5BSH - chains A and B of the 10 polymer chains in the assembly; structure by X-ray diffraction, 2.10 A resolution.

== Chain A (and B) ==
Name: Pyrroline-5-carboxylate reductase
Organism: Medicago truncatula
Notes: EC 1.5.1.2; chain B of this document is another copy of the same molecule, construct and numbering; everything in this record applies to it too
Reference sequence: G7KRM5 (G7KRM5_MEDTR); residues 1-274 here = UniProt positions 1-274
Amino-acid sequence (277 residues; row label = number of the first residue in the row; numbers below 1 keep their minus sign (Ser-2 is residue -2)):
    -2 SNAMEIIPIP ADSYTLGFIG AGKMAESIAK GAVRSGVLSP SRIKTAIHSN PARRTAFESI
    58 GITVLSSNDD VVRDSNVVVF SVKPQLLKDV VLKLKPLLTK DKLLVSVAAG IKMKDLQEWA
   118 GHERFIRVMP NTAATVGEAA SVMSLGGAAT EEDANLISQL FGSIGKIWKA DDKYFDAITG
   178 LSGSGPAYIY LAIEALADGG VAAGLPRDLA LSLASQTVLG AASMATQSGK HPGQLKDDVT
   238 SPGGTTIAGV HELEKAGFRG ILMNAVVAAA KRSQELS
Unresolved in the structure: -2 to 2
Sequence notes: expression tag (-2 to 0)
Ligand contacts:
  - proline (PRO), molecule 1: Ala106, Met126, Thr176, Gly180, Ser181
  - proline (PRO), molecule 2: Val236, Thr237, Ser238, Gly241, Thr242, Thr243
From the paper describing this entry:
  - binding site for proline: Ser238 to Thr242, Thr243, Ile244
  - conformationally variable residues (side-chain flip): His45
  - specificity-determining residues: His45 (by similarity / conservation)

== How chain A and chain B interact ==
Pairs across the interface (192):
  Asn128(A) with Thr214(B)
  Thr129(A) with Met221(B); Val236(B)
  Ala130(A) with Gly217(B); Met221(B), hydrophobic
  Thr132(A) with Met221(B)
  Val133(A) with Ser220(B); Met221(B), hydrophobic; Gln224(B)
  Glu135(A) with Gln213(B), hydrogen bond; Gly217(B); Ser220(B)
  Ala136(A) with Gln213(B)
  Ala137(A) with Gln213(B); Thr214(B)
  Val139(A) with Leu210(B), hydrophobic
  Lys163(A) with Gln213(B)
  Trp165(A) with Leu206(B), hydrophobic; Ser209(B); Leu210(B), hydrophobic; Gln213(B)
  Ala167(A) with Leu206(B), hydrophobic
  Tyr171(A) with Gly201(B); Leu202(B), hydrophobic; Pro203(B)
  Ala174(A) with Ala200(B); Leu202(B), hydrophobic
  Ile175(A) with Leu202(B), hydrophobic
  Thr176(A) with Thr242(B)
  Leu178(A) with Leu193(B); Leu202(B), hydrophobic; Ala207(B); Leu210(B), hydrophobic; Thr214(B)
  Ser179(A) with Leu210(B); Thr214(B)
  Ser181(A) with Thr242(B), hydrogen bond; Thr243(B), hydrogen bond
  Gly182(A) with Thr214(B)
  Pro183(A) with Thr214(B); Ala218(B), hydrophobic
  Ala184(A) with Val236(B), hydrophobic; Thr243(B); Val247(B), hydrophobic
  Tyr185(A) with Leu193(B), hydrophobic; Gly246(B); Val247(B); Leu250(B), hydrophobic; Phe255(B)
  Ile186(A) with Val215(B), hydrophobic; Ala218(B), hydrophobic
  Tyr187(A) with Ala218(B); Met221(B); Pro229(B); Leu232(B); Lys233(B)
  Leu188(A) with Lys233(B); Glu251(B); Arg256(B)
  Ala189(A) with Phe255(B); Leu259(B), hydrophobic
  Ile190(A) with Ala222(B), hydrophobic
  Glu191(A) with His228(B); Pro229(B); Arg256(B), salt bridge
  Ala192(A) with Arg256(B); Leu259(B), hydrophobic; Met260(B)
  Leu193(A) with Leu178(B), hydrophobic; Tyr185(B), hydrophobic; Val263(B), hydrophobic
  Asp195(A) with Met260(B)
  Gly196(A) with Met260(B); Val263(B)
  Gly197(A) with Val263(B)
  Ala199(A) with Val264(B), hydrophobic
  Ala200(A) with Ala174(B); Ala267(B), hydrophobic
  Gly201(A) with Tyr171(B)
  Leu202(A) with Tyr171(B), hydrophobic; Ala174(B), hydrophobic; Ile175(B), hydrophobic; Leu178(B), hydrophobic
  Pro203(A) with Tyr171(B)
  Leu206(A) with Trp165(B), hydrophobic; Ala167(B), hydrophobic
  Ala207(A) with Leu178(B)
  Leu208(A) with Pro229(B), hydrophobic
  Ser209(A) with Trp165(B)
  Leu210(A) with Val139(B), hydrophobic; Trp165(B), hydrophobic; Leu178(B), hydrophobic
  Ser212(A) with Ala219(B); Ala222(B); Thr223(B)
  Gln213(A) with Glu135(B), hydrogen bond; Ala136(B); Ala137(B); Lys163(B); Trp165(B)
  Thr214(A) with Ala137(B); Leu178(B); Ser179(B); Gly182(B); Pro183(B)
  Val215(A) with Ile186(B), hydrophobic; Val215(B), hydrophobic; Ala219(B), hydrophobic
  Leu216(A) with Leu216(B), hydrophobic; Ala219(B); Ser220(B); Thr223(B)
  Gly217(A) with Ala130(B); Glu135(B)
  Ala218(A) with Pro183(B), hydrophobic; Ile186(B), hydrophobic; Tyr187(B)
  Ala219(A) with Ser212(B); Val215(B), hydrophobic; Leu216(B)
  Ser220(A) with Val133(B); Glu135(B); Leu216(B)
  Met221(A) with Thr129(B); Ala130(B), hydrophobic; Thr132(B); Val133(B), hydrophobic; Tyr187(B)
  Ala222(A) with Ile190(B), hydrophobic; Ser212(B)
  Thr223(A) with Ser212(B); Leu216(B)
  Gln224(A) with Val133(B)
  His228(A) with Glu191(B), salt bridge
  Pro229(A) with Tyr187(B); Glu191(B); Leu208(B), hydrophobic
  Leu232(A) with Tyr187(B)
  Lys233(A) with Tyr187(B); Leu188(B)
  Val236(A) with Thr129(B); Ala184(B), hydrophobic
  Gly240(A) with Arg269(B), hydrogen bond (backbone-side chain); Leu273(B)
  Gly241(A) with Arg269(B), hydrogen bond (backbone-side chain)
  Thr242(A) with Thr176(B); Ser181(B), hydrogen bond; Ala266(B); Arg269(B); Ser270(B)
  Thr243(A) with Ser181(B), hydrogen bond; Ala184(B)
  Ala245(A) with Arg269(B)
  Gly246(A) with Tyr185(B); Ala262(B)
  Val247(A) with Ala184(B), hydrophobic; Tyr185(B)
  Glu249(A) with Ala265(B)
  Leu250(A) with Tyr185(B), hydrophobic; Ile258(B), hydrophobic; Ala262(B), hydrophobic
  Glu251(A) with Leu188(B)
  Ala253(A) with Ile258(B), hydrophobic
  Phe255(A) with Tyr185(B); Ala189(B); Phe255(B), hydrophobic; Leu259(B), hydrophobic
  Arg256(A) with Leu188(B); Glu191(B), salt bridge; Ala192(B)
  Ile258(A) with Leu250(B), hydrophobic; Ala253(B), hydrophobic; Ile258(B), hydrophobic
  Leu259(A) with Ala189(B), hydrophobic; Ala192(B), hydrophobic; Phe255(B), hydrophobic
  Met260(A) with Ala192(B); Asp195(B); Gly196(B)
  Ala262(A) with Gly246(B); Leu250(B), hydrophobic
  Val263(A) with Leu193(B), hydrophobic; Gly196(B); Gly197(B)
  Ala265(A) with Glu249(B)
  Ala266(A) with Thr242(B)
  Arg269(A) with Gly240(B), hydrogen bond (side chain-backbone); Gly241(B), hydrogen bond (side chain-backbone); Thr242(B); Ala245(B)
  Ser270(A) with Thr242(B)
  Leu273(A) with Gly240(B)
Also at the interface, not in a pair above, chain A (91 interface residues in all): Gly180, Ala211, Gly230, Asn261, Val264, Ala267
Also at the interface, not in a pair above, chain B (91 interface residues in all): Asn128, Gly180, Ala199, Ala211, Gly230, Asn261

== In short ==
The chain A/chain B interface involves 91 residues from each chain; the contacts include 10 hydrogen bonds and
3 salt bridges. Polar contacts include Glu191(A)-Arg256(B), His228(A)-Glu191(B) and Glu135(A)-Gln213(B). Bound
to chain A: proline. The paper reports a binding site for proline at Ser238(A), Thr243(A) and Ile244(A); the
specificity determinant His45(A).
Chain A and chain B are both Pyrroline-5-carboxylate reductase (Medicago truncatula); the structure, Crystal
structure of Medicago truncatula (delta)1-Pyrroline-5-Carboxylate Reductase (MtP5CR) in complex with
L-Proline, was determined by X-ray diffraction together with 5BSE, 5BSF and 5BSG from the same study.
